Entry 8HGC (X-ray diffraction, 1.72 A resolution); this record covers chain A.

Chain A:
Name: Cytochrome P450
Source organism: Rhodopseudomonas palustris HaA2
UniProt: Q2IU02 (Q2IU02_RHOP2); residues 0-409 here correspond to UniProt positions 1-410 (UniProt number = residue number + 1)
Amino-acid sequence (420 residues; numbered -2 to 417; the number before each row is that of its first residue; numbers below 1 keep their minus sign (Met-2 is residue -2)):
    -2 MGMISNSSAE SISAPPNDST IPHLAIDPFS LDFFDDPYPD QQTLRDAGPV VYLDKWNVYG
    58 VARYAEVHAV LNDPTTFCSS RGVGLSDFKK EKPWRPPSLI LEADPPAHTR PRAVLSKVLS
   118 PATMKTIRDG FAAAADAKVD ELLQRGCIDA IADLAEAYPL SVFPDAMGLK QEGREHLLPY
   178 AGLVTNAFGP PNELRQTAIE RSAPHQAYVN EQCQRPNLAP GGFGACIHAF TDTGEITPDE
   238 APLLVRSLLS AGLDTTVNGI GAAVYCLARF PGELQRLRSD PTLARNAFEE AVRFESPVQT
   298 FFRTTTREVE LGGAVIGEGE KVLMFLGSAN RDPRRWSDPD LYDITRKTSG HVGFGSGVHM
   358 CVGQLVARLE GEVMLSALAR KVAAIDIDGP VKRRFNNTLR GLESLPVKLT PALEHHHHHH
Not modelled in the structure: -2 to 16, 410-417
Construct notes: initiating methionine (-2); expression tag (-1, 410-417); engineered mutation Thr182 (Phe183 in Q2IU02)
Ion coordination: heme Fe near Cys358 (its only coordinating residue here)
Ligand contacts:
  - 4-methoxybenzoic acid (ANN): Arg92, Ser95, Ile97, Leu98, Val181, Thr182, Phe185, Ser244, Ser247, Ala248, Phe298
  - heme (HEM): Leu68, Val80, Ile97, Leu98, His105, Arg109, Leu112, Leu116, Phe160, Ser244, Leu245, Ala248, Gly249, Thr252, Thr253, Phe285, Val289, Pro294, Val295, Phe298, Arg300, Leu323, Val349, Gly350, Phe351, Gly352, Val355, His356, Cys358, Val359, Gly360, Val363, Ala364

Summary:
Chain A binds heme and 4-methoxybenzoic acid.
Chain A is Cytochrome P450 (Rhodopseudomonas palustris HaA2); the structure, Crystal structure of the CYP199A4
mutant F182T in complex with 4-methoxybenzoic acid, was determined by X-ray diffraction together with 8HGT
from the same study.
